4MAY - chains B and D of the 4 polymer chains in the assembly; structure by X-ray diffraction, 2.20 A resolution.

# Chain B
Protein: MHC class II antigen
Source organism: Homo sapiens
UniProtKB: Q67AJ6 (Q67AJ6_HUMAN); residues -1 to 198 here correspond to UniProt positions 31-230 (UniProt number = residue number + 32)
Chain sequence (200 residues; each row starts with the number of its first residue; numbers below 1 keep their minus sign (Glu-1 is residue -1)):
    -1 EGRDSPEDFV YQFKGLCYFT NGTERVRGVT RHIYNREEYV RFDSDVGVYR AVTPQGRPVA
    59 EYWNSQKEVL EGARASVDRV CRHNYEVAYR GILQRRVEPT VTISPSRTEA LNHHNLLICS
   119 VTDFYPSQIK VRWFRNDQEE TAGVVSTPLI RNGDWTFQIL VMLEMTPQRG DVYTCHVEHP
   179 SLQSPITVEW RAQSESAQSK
Unresolved in the structure: -1 to 2, 105-112, 192-198
Disulfides: Cys15-Cys79, Cys117-Cys173
Reported in the primary citation:
  - binding site for sulfate ion: Arg77

# Chain D
Protein: UL15 peptide-HY.1B11 TCR beta chain, chimeric construct
Source organism: unidentified herpesvirus, homo sapiens
Chain sequence (266 residues; numbered -24 to 241; the number before each row is that of its first residue; numbers below 1 keep their minus sign (Met-24 is residue -24)):
   -24 MKRQLVHFVR DFAQLGGSGG GGGGAGVSQT PSNKVTEKGK YVELRCDPIS GHTALYWYRQ
    36 SLGQGPEFLI YFQGTGAADD SGLPNDRFFA VRPEGSVSTL KIQRTERGDS AVYLCATSAL
    96 GDTQYFGPGT RLTVLEDLKN VFPPEVAVFE PSEAEISHTQ KATLVCLATG FYPDHVELSW
   156 WVNGKEVHSG VCTDPQPLKE QPALNDSRYS LSSRLRVSAT FWQNPRNHFR CQVQFYGLSE
   216 NDEWTQDRAK PVTQIVSAEA WGRADS
Unresolved in the structure: -24 to -22, -9 to -3, 241
Disulfides: Cys21-Cys90, Cys141-Cys206

# Interface between chain B and chain D
Contacting residue pairs - 26 pairs, chain B then chain D:
  Tyr9(B) - Asp-14(D)  hydrogen bond
  Phe11(B) - Val-16(D)  hydrophobic
  Phe11(B) - Arg-15(D)
  Phe11(B) - Asp-14(D)
  Gly13(B) - Val-16(D)
  Thr28(B) - Val-16(D)
  His30(B) - Asp-14(D)  salt bridge
  Tyr37(B) - Gln-11(D)  hydrogen bond
  Tyr47(B) - Phe-13(D)
  Val57(B) - Gln-11(D)
  Tyr60(B) - Leu-10(D)  hydrophobic
  Trp61(B) - Phe-13(D)
  Trp61(B) - Gln-11(D)
  Glu66(B) - Ala94(D)
  Glu66(B) - Leu95(D)
  Val67(B) - Phe-13(D)  hydrophobic
  Val67(B) - Leu95(D)  hydrophobic
  Ser74(B) - Val-16(D)
  Arg77(B) - His-18(D)  hydrogen bond (backbone-side chain)
  Arg77(B) - Arg-15(D)
  Val78(B) - Phe-17(D)
  His81(B) - Leu-20(D)  hydrogen bond (side chain-backbone)
  His81(B) - His-18(D)  hydrogen bond
  Asn82(B) - Val-19(D)
  Asn82(B) - His-18(D)  hydrogen bond (side chain-backbone)
  Val85(B) - Val-19(D)  hydrophobic
Interface residues without a listed pair, chain B (19 interface residues in all): Ala86
Interface residues without a listed pair, chain D (15 interface residues in all): Gln-21, Ala-12, Gly26
The authors on this interface:
  - interface residues, chain B: Tyr9(B), His30(B), His81(B)

# Summary
19 residues of chain B and 15 residues of chain D are in contact; the contacts include 6 hydrogen bonds and 1
salt bridge. Among the polar pairs are His30(B)-Asp-14(D), Tyr9(B)-Asp-14(D) and Tyr37(B)-Gln-11(D). From the
paper: a binding site for sulfate ion at Arg77(B); interface residues Tyr9(B), His30(B) and His81(B).
Chain B is MHC class II antigen (Homo sapiens) and chain D is UL15 peptide-HY.1B11 TCR beta chain, chimeric
construct (unidentified herpesvirus, homo sapiens); the structure, Crystal structure of an immune complex, was
determined by X-ray diffraction, deposited together with 4GRL.
